Entry 6UQ2 (X-ray diffraction, 3.20 A resolution); this record covers chains A and E of the 13 polymer chains in the assembly.

[Chain A]
Protein: DNA-directed RNA polymerase II subunit RPB1
Source organism: Saccharomyces cerevisiae (strain ATCC 204508 / S288c)
Notes: EC 2.7.7.6
Reference sequence: P04050 (RPB1_YEAST); residue numbers follow UniProt; this construct covers 1-1733
Chain sequence (1733 residues; numbered 1 to 1733; the number before each row is that of its first residue):
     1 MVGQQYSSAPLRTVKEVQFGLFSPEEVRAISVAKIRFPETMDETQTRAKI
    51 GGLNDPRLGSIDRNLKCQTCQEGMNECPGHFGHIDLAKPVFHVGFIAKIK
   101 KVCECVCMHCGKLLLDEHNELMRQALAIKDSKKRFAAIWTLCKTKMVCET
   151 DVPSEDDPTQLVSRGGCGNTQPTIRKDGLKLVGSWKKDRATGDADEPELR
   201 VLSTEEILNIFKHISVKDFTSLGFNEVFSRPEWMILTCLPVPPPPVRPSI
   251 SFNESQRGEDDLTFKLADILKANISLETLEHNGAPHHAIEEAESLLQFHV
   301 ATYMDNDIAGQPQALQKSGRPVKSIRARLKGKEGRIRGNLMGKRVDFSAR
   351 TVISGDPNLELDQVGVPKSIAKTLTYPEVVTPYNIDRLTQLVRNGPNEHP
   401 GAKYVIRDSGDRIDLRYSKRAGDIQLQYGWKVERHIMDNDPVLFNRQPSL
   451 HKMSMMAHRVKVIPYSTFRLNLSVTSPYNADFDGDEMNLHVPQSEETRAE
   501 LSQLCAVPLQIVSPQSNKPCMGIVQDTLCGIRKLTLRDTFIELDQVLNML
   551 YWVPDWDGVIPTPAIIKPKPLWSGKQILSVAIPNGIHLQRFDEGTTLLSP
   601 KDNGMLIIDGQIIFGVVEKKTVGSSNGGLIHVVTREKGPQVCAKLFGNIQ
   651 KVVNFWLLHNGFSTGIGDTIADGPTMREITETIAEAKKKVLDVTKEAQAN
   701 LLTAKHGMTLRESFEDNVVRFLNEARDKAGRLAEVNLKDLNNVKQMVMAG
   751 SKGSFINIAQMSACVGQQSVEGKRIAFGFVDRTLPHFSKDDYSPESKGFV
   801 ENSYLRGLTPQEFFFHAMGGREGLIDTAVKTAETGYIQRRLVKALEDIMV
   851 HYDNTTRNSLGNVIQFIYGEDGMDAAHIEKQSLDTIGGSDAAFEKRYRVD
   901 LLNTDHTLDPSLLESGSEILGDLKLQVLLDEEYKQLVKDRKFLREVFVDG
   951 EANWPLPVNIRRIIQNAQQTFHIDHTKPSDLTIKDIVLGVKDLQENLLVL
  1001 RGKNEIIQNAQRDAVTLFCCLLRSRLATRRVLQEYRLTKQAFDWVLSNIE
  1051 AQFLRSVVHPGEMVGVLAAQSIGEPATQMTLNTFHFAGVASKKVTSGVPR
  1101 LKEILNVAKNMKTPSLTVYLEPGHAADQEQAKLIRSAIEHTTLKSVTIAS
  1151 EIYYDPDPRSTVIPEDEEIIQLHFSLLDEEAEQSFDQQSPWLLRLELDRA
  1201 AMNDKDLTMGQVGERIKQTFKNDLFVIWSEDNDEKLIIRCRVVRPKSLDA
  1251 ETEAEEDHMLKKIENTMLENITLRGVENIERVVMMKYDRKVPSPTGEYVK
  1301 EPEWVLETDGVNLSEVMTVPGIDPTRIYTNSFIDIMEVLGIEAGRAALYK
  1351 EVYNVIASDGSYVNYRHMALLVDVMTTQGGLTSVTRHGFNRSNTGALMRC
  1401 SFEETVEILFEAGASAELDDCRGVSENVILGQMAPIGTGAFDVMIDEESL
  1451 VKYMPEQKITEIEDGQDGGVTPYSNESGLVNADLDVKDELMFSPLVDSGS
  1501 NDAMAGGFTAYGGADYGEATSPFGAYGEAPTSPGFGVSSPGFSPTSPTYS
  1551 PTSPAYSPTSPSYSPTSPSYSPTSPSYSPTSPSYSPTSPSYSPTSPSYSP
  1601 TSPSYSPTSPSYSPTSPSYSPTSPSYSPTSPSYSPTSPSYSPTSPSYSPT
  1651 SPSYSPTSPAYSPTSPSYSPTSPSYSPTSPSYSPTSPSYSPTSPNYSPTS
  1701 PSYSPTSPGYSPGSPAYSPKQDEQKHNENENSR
Unresolved in the structure: 1-2, 154-160, 187-198, 250-256, 1082-1091, 1177-1187, 1244-1256, 1447-1733
Metal / ion sites: Zn2+ site 1: Cys67, Cys70, Cys77, His80; Zn2+ site 2: Cys107, Cys110, Cys167; Mg2+: Asp483, Asp485 (shared with 1 residue of chain R)
UniProt features mapped onto this chain:
  - region: Pro248 to Asp260 (Lid loop), Asn306 to Lys323 (Rudder loop), Pro810 to Glu822 (Bridging helix)
  - binding site (Zn(2+)): Cys67, Cys70, Cys77, His80, Cys107, Cys110, Cys148, Cys167
  - binding site (Mg(2+)): Asp481, Asp483, Asp485
  - modified residue: Thr1471 (Phosphothreonine)
  - cross-link (Glycyl lysine isopeptide (Lys-Gly)): Lys695 (interchain with G-Cter in ubiquitin), Lys1246 (interchain with G-Cter in ubiquitin), Lys1350 (interchain with G-Cter in ubiquitin)
  - natural variant: Ser1653 to Pro1659 (deletion: In strain: A364A)
  - mutagenesis: Lys1246 (K1246R: Impairs ubiquitination during transcription stress)

[Chain E]
Protein: DNA-directed RNA polymerases I, II, and III subunit RPABC1
Source organism: Saccharomyces cerevisiae (strain ATCC 204508 / S288c)
Reference sequence: P20434 (RPAB1_YEAST); numbering as in UniProt (aligned over 1-215)
Chain sequence (215 residues; each row starts with the number of its first residue):
     1 MDQENERNISRLWRAFRTVKEMVKDRGYFITQEEVELPLEDFKAKYCDSM
    51 GRPQRKMMSFQANPTEESISKFPDMGSLWVEFCDEPSVGVKTMKTFVIHI
   101 QEKNFQTGIFVYQNNITPSAMKLVPSIPPATIETFNEAALVVNITHHELV
   151 PKHIRLSSDEKRELLKRYRLKESQLPRIQRADPVALYLGLKRGEVVKIIR
   201 KSETSGRYASYRICM
Unresolved in the structure: 1-3

[Chain A / chain E interface]
Pairs across the interface (80):
  Thr855(A) - Tyr168(E)
  Arg857(A) - Tyr168(E)  hydrogen bond (side chain-backbone)
  Arg857(A) - Leu170(E)
  Arg857(A) - Gln174(E)
  Gly861(A) - Gln174(E)  hydrogen bond (backbone-side chain)
  Asn862(A) - Ser173(E)
  Asn862(A) - Gln174(E)
  Val863(A) - Leu170(E)  hydrophobic
  Val863(A) - Gln174(E)  hydrogen bond (backbone-backbone)
  Val863(A) - Pro176(E)
  Gln865(A) - Tyr208(E)
  Phe866(A) - Tyr168(E)
  Phe866(A) - Tyr208(E)  hydrogen bond (backbone-side chain)
  Phe866(A) - Tyr211(E)  hydrophobic
  Ile867(A) - Tyr208(E)
  Gly869(A) - Thr204(E)  hydrogen bond (backbone-side chain)
  Glu870(A) - Arg200(E)  salt bridge
  Glu870(A) - Ser202(E)  hydrogen bond
  Glu870(A) - Thr204(E)
  Glu870(A) - Ser205(E)  hydrogen bond (backbone-side chain)
  Glu870(A) - Tyr208(E)
  Asp871(A) - Thr204(E)
  Phe942(A) - Gly206(E)
  Phe942(A) - Arg207(E)
  Glu945(A) - Lys201(E)  hydrogen bond (backbone-side chain)
  Val946(A) - Lys201(E)
  Val946(A) - Ser202(E)
  Trp954(A) - Glu203(E)
  Lys1003(A) - Arg167(E)
  Asn1004(A) - Arg167(E)
  Ile1006(A) - Glu163(E)
  Ile1007(A) - Tyr168(E)
  Asp1013(A) - Ser205(E)
  Asp1013(A) - Gly206(E)
  Asp1013(A) - Arg207(E)  salt bridge
  Ala1014(A) - Ser205(E)
  Leu1017(A) - Glu203(E)
  Leu1017(A) - Thr204(E)
  Leu1017(A) - Ser205(E)
  Leu1017(A) - Gly206(E)
  Met1317(A) - Val142(E)
  Thr1318(A) - Arg11(E)  hydrogen bond
  Thr1318(A) - Ala138(E)
  Thr1318(A) - Val141(E)
  Thr1318(A) - Val142(E)
  Pro1324(A) - Val142(E)  hydrophobic
  Thr1325(A) - His146(E)
  Thr1325(A) - His147(E)  hydrogen bond (backbone-side chain)
  Thr1325(A) - Glu148(E)  hydrogen bond (backbone-backbone)
  Arg1326(A) - His147(E)
  Arg1326(A) - Glu148(E)
  Ile1327(A) - His147(E)  hydrogen bond (backbone-side chain)
  Glu1337(A) - Pro183(E)
  Val1338(A) - Ile144(E)
  Val1338(A) - Pro183(E)
  Leu1339(A) - Ile144(E)  hydrophobic
  Leu1339(A) - His147(E)
  Leu1339(A) - Val150(E)
  Leu1339(A) - Pro183(E)
  Gly1340(A) - Asp182(E)
  Gly1340(A) - Pro183(E)
  Ile1341(A) - Ile178(E)  hydrophobic
  Ile1341(A) - Asp182(E)  hydrogen bond (backbone-side chain)
  Glu1342(A) - His153(E)
  Glu1342(A) - Ile198(E)
  Glu1342(A) - Arg200(E)  salt bridge
  Glu1342(A) - Arg212(E)  salt bridge
  Ala1343(A) - Leu149(E)
  Ala1343(A) - Val150(E)  hydrophobic
  Arg1345(A) - Arg200(E)
  Ala1347(A) - Leu149(E)  hydrophobic
  Tyr1349(A) - Glu203(E)
  Tyr1365(A) - Glu203(E)
  Tyr1365(A) - Thr204(E)
  Thr1376(A) - Arg212(E)
  Thr1377(A) - Pro176(E)
  Thr1377(A) - Arg177(E)  hydrogen bond (backbone-backbone)
  Gln1378(A) - Arg177(E)
  Gln1378(A) - Arg212(E)
  Gly1379(A) - Gln179(E)
Also at the interface, not in a pair above, chain A (57 interface residues in all): Leu121, Asp853, Phe947, Val948, Ala1010, Thr1016, Ser1314, Val1319, Pro1320, Ile1335, Met1336, Ala1346, Arg1366, Gly1380
Also at the interface, not in a pair above, chain E (44 interface residues in all): Arg14, Lys122, Pro151, Leu164, Arg169, Leu175, Val184, Ala209, Ser210

[Overview]
Chain A and chain E form an interface of 57 and 44 residues respectively; the contacts include 14 hydrogen
bonds and 4 salt bridges. Polar pairs include Glu870(A)-Arg200(E), Asp1013(A)-Arg207(E) and
Glu1342(A)-Arg200(E).
Chain A is DNA-directed RNA polymerase II subunit RPB1 and chain E is DNA-directed RNA polymerases I, II, and
III subunit RPABC1, both from Saccharomyces cerevisiae (strain ATCC 204508 / S288c); the structure, RNA
polymerase II elongation complex with dG in state 1, was determined by X-ray diffraction, deposited together
with 6UPX, 6UPY, 6UPZ, 6UQ0, 6UQ1 and 6UQ3.
